Entry 2YEM (X-ray diffraction, 2.30 A resolution); this record covers chain A.

== Chain A ==
Protein: Bromodomain-containing protein 4
Organism: Homo sapiens
Notes: fragment: c-terminal bromodomain, residues 333-460
Reference sequence: O60885 (BRD4_HUMAN); residue numbers follow UniProt; this construct covers 333-460
Amino-acid sequence (130 residues; row label = number of the first residue in the row):
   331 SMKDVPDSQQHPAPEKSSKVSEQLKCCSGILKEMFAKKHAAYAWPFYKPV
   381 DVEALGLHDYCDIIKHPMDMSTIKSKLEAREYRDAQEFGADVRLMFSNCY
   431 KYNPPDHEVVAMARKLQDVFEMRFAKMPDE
Not modelled in the structure: 331-348, 459-460
Sequence notes: expression tag (331-332)
UniProt features mapped onto this chain:
  - site: Asn-433 (Acetylated histone binding)
  - natural variant: Tyr-390 (Y390C: Found in a patient with a neurodevelopmental syndrome; uncertain significance), Tyr-430 (Y430C: In CDLS6)
  - mutagenesis: Asn-433 (N433A: Abolishes binding to acetylated histones)
Small-molecule neighbours: WSH (benzyl [(4R)-1-methyl-6-phenyl-4H-[1,2,4]triazolo[4,3-a][1,4]benzodiazepin-4-yl]carbamate): Trp-374, Pro-375, Phe-376, Val-380, Leu-385, Leu-387, Cys-429, Tyr-432, Asn-433, His-437, Glu-438, Val-439, Met-442

== In short ==
Chain A binds compound WSH. UniProt lists one mutagenesis site.
Chain A is Bromodomain-containing protein 4 (Homo sapiens); the structure, Crystal Structure of the Second
Bromodomain of Human Brd4 with the inhibitor GW841819X, was determined by X-ray diffraction together with
2YDW, 2YEK and 2YEL from the same study.
